Entry 6SEM (X-ray diffraction, 2.80 A resolution); this record covers chains B and C.

== Chain B (and C) ==
Name: Ancestral Flavin-containing monooxygenase (FMO) 2
From: synthetic construct
Notes: chain C of this document is another copy of the same molecule, construct and numbering; everything in this record applies to it too
Sequence (535 residues; row label = number of the first residue in the row):
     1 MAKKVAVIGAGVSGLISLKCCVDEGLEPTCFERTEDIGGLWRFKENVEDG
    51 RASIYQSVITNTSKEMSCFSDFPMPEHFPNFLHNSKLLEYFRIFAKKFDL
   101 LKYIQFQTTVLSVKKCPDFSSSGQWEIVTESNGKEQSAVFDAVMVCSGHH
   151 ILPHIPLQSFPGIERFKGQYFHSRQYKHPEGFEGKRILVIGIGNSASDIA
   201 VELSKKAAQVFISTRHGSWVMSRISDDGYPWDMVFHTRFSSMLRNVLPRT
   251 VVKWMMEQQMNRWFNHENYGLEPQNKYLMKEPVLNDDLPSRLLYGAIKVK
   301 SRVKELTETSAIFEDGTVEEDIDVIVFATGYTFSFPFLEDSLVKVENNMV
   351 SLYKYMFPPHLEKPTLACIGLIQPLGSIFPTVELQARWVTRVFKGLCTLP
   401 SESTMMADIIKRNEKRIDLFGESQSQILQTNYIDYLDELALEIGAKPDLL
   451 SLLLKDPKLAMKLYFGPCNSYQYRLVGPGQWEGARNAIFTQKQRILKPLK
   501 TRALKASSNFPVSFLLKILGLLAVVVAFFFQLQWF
Disordered / not traced: 1, 119-122 (chain C: 1, 119-122, 507-514, 534-535)
Ligand contacts: FAD (flavin-adenine dinucleotide): Ile8, Gly9, Ala10, Gly11, Val12, Ser13, Gly14, Phe31, Glu32, Arg33, Thr34, Asp36, Gly38, Gly39, Leu40, Trp41, Gly50, Arg51, Ala52, Tyr55, Val58, Thr60, Asn61, Thr62, Thr108, Thr109, Val110, Cys146, Ser147, Gly148, His150, Ser195, Phe337, Ser377, Ile378, Phe379
From the paper describing this entry:
  - mutagenesis - E281H: unchanged catalytic activity on thioanisole

== Interface between chain B and chain C ==
Pairs across the interface (96):
  Pro79(B) with Leu293(C); Tyr294(C); Gly295(C)
  Asn80(B) with Leu293(C)
  Phe81(B) with Leu293(C); Tyr294(C)
  Glu180(B) with Lys206(C), salt bridge
  Glu202(B) with Lys205(C), salt bridge
  Lys205(B) with Glu202(C), salt bridge
  Lys206(B) with His178(C)
  Thr214(B) with Arg502(C)
  Arg215(B) with Arg502(C), hydrogen bond (backbone-side chain)
  His216(B) with Arg502(C), hydrogen bond (backbone-side chain)
  Gly217(B) with Arg502(C)
  Arg223(B) with Tyr294(C)
  Ile224(B) with Trp263(C); Tyr269(C); Ser290(C); Leu293(C), hydrophobic
  Asp227(B) with Phe264(C); Asn265(C), hydrogen bond (backbone-backbone)
  Gly228(B) with Trp263(C); Phe264(C); Tyr269(C), hydrogen bond (backbone-side chain)
  Tyr229(B) with Asn268(C)
  Gln258(B) with Leu515(C)
  Trp263(B) with Ile224(C); Gly228(C)
  Phe264(B) with Asp227(C); Gly228(C)
  Asn265(B) with Asp227(C), hydrogen bond (backbone-backbone)
  Glu267(B) with Lys500(C)
  Asn268(B) with Tyr229(C), hydrogen bond; Leu496(C); Leu499(C); Lys500(C), hydrogen bond (backbone-backbone)
  Tyr269(B) with Ile224(C); Gly228(C), hydrogen bond (side chain-backbone); Leu499(C)
  Gly270(B) with Arg502(C), hydrogen bond (backbone-side chain)
  Glu272(B) with Arg502(C), hydrogen bond (backbone-side chain); Leu504(C)
  Pro273(B) with Leu504(C)
  Asp286(B) with Ser290(C); Tyr294(C), hydrogen bond
  Asp287(B) with Asp287(C); Arg291(C), salt bridge; Tyr294(C)
  Ser290(B) with Ile224(C); Asp286(C)
  Arg291(B) with Asp287(C), salt bridge
  Leu292(B) with Leu499(C)
  Leu293(B) with Pro79(C); Asn80(C); Phe81(C); Ile224(C), hydrophobic; Leu499(C), hydrophobic
  Tyr294(B) with Pro79(C); Phe81(C); Arg223(C); Asp286(C), hydrogen bond; Asp287(C)
  Gly295(B) with Pro79(C)
  Lys298(B) with Pro498(C); Thr501(C)
  Val299(B) with Thr501(C), hydrogen bond (backbone-side chain); Arg502(C)
  Lys300(B) with Arg502(C)
  Ser301(B) with Arg502(C)
  Leu496(B) with Asn268(C)
  Pro498(B) with Lys298(C)
  Leu499(B) with Asn268(C); Tyr269(C); Leu292(C)
  Lys500(B) with Glu267(C), salt bridge; Asn268(C), hydrogen bond (backbone-backbone)
  Thr501(B) with Lys298(C); Val299(C)
  Arg502(B) with Thr214(C), hydrogen bond (side chain-backbone); Arg215(C), hydrogen bond (side chain-backbone); His216(C), hydrogen bond (side chain-backbone); Gly217(C); Gly270(C), hydrogen bond (side chain-backbone); Leu271(C); Glu272(C), hydrogen bond (side chain-backbone); Val299(C); Lys300(C)
  Leu504(B) with Glu272(C); Pro273(C)
  Pro511(B) with Lys253(C), hydrogen bond (backbone-side chain)
  Val512(B) with Lys253(C); Glu257(C); Lys276(C)
  Phe514(B) with Trp254(C), hydrophobic; Gln258(C)
  Leu515(B) with Gln258(C)
Also at the interface, not in a pair above, chain B (56 interface residues in all): Ser57, Ile59, His178, Ser225, Leu271, Gln274, Pro289
Also at the interface, not in a pair above, chain C (59 interface residues in all): Gln56, Ser57, Ile59, Glu180, Ser225, Gln274, Pro289, Ser301, Asp315

== Summary ==
The interface between chain B and chain C involves 56 residues on one side and 59 on the other; the contacts
include 20 hydrogen bonds and 6 salt bridges. Among the polar pairs are Glu180(B)-Lys206(C),
Glu202(B)-Lys205(C) and Asp287(B)-Arg291(C). The paper reports that E281H of chain B leaves catalytic activity
on thioanisole unchanged.
Both chains are Ancestral Flavin-containing monooxygenase (FMO) 2 (synthetic construct). Entry 6SEM (Crystal
Structure of Ancestral Flavin-containing monooxygenase (FMO) 2) was determined by X-ray diffraction together
with 6SE3 and 6SF0 from the same study.
